Entry 8JJP (electron microscopy, 2.90 A resolution); this record covers chains A and L of the 6 polymer chains in the assembly.

[Chain A]
Protein: Chemerin-like receptor 2
Source organism: Homo sapiens
Reference sequence: P46091 (CML2_HUMAN); numbering as in UniProt (aligned over 35-326)
Amino-acid sequence (292 residues; numbered 35 to 326; the number before each row is that of its first residue):
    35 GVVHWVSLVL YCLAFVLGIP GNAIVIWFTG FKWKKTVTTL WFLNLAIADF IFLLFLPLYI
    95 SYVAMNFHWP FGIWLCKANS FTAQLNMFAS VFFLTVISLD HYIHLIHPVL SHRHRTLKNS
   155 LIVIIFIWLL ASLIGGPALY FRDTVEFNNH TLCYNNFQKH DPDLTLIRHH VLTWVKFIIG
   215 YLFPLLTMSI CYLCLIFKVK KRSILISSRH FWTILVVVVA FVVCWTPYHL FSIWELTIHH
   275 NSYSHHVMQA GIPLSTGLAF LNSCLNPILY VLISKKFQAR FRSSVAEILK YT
Disulfide bonds: Cys110-Cys187
What the authors report for this chain:
  - binding site for Retinoic acid receptor responder protein 2 (chain L): Tyr93, Tyr96, Phe101, Ser114, Ala117, Gln118, Met121, Arg176, Leu186, Cys187, Tyr188, Asn189, Glu269, Ile272, His273, Gln283, Ile286, Pro287, Thr290
  - mutagenesis - Y93A, S114A, Q118A, V125A, R176A, N189A, P218A, F255A, W259A: decreased signaling with Retinoic acid receptor responder protein 2 (chain L)
  - mutagenesis - Y96A, S114A/Q118A/R176A, H135A, H138A, H146A, N189A, E269A: abolished signaling with Retinoic acid receptor responder protein 2 (chain L)
  - binding site for Retinoic acid receptor responder protein 2 (chain L): Tyr262 (from molecular simulation)
  - conformationally variable residues (side-chain flip): Trp259, Glu269

[Chain L]
Protein: Retinoic acid receptor responder protein 2
Reference sequence: Q99969 (RARR2_HUMAN); residues 129-137 here correspond to UniProt positions 149-157 (UniProt number = residue number + 20)
Amino-acid sequence (9 residues; row label = number of the first residue in the row):
   129 YFPGQFAFS

[How chain A and chain L interact]
Residue-residue contacts - 30 pairs, chain A then chain L:
  Tyr93(A) - Phe134(L)  hydrogen bond (side chain-backbone)
  Tyr93(A) - Ala135(L)
  Tyr96(A) - Gln133(L)  hydrogen bond (side chain-backbone)
  Phe101(A) - Phe134(L)  hydrophobic
  Ser114(A) - Phe136(L)  hydrogen bond (side chain-backbone)
  Ser114(A) - Ser137(L)  hydrogen bond (side chain-backbone)
  Ala117(A) - Phe136(L)  hydrophobic
  Gln118(A) - Ser137(L)  hydrogen bond (side chain-backbone)
  Met121(A) - Phe136(L)  hydrophobic
  Arg176(A) - Gly132(L)
  Arg176(A) - Ala135(L)
  Arg176(A) - Phe136(L)  hydrogen bond (side chain-backbone)
  Arg176(A) - Ser137(L)  hydrogen bond
  Leu186(A) - Gln133(L)
  Cys187(A) - Gly132(L)
  Tyr188(A) - Phe130(L)  hydrophobic
  Tyr188(A) - Pro131(L)
  Tyr188(A) - Gly132(L)
  Tyr188(A) - Gln133(L)
  Asn189(A) - Pro131(L)  hydrogen bond (backbone-backbone)
  Asn189(A) - Ser137(L)
  His203(A) - Pro131(L)
  Tyr262(A) - Phe136(L)
  Glu269(A) - Tyr129(L)
  Glu269(A) - Pro131(L)
  Glu269(A) - Gly132(L)  hydrogen bond (side chain-backbone)
  Ile272(A) - Tyr129(L)  hydrophobic
  His273(A) - Pro131(L)
  Gln283(A) - Phe134(L)
  Thr290(A) - Phe136(L)
Interface residues without a listed pair, chain A (25 interface residues in all): Ala172, Phe181, Phe191, Ile286, Pro287, Phe294
From the paper, about this interface:
  - interface residues, chain A: Tyr93(A), Tyr96(A), Phe101(A), Ser114(A), Ala117(A), Gln118(A), Met121(A), Arg176(A), Leu186(A), Cys187(A), Tyr188(A), Asn189(A), Glu269(A), Ile272(A), His273(A), Gln283(A), Ile286(A), Pro287(A), Thr290(A)
  - interface residues, chain A: Tyr262(A) (from molecular simulation)

[Overview]
The interface between chain A and chain L involves 25 residues on one side and 9 on the other; the contacts
include 9 hydrogen bonds. Polar contacts include Tyr93(A)-Phe134(L), Tyr96(A)-Gln133(L) and
Ser114(A)-Phe136(L). The paper reports a binding site for Retinoic acid receptor responder protein 2 (chain L)
at Tyr93(A), Tyr96(A) and Phe101(A) among others; Y93A, S114A and Q118A of chain A, among others, reduce
signaling with Retinoic acid receptor responder protein 2 (chain L); 15 substitutions were tested in all.
Chain A is Chemerin-like receptor 2 (Homo sapiens) and chain L is Retinoic acid receptor responder protein 2;
the structure, G protein-coupled receptor 1, was determined by electron microscopy, deposited together with
8XGM.
